Entry 9BU7 (electron microscopy, 3.64 A resolution); this record covers chains B and C of the 9 polymer chains in the assembly.

== Chain B (and C) ==
Name: Protein Rep68
From: adeno-associated virus 2
Notes: EC 3.6.4.12; chain C of this document is another copy of the same molecule, construct and numbering; everything in this record applies to it too
Reference sequence: P03132 (REP68_AAV2S); residues 2-490 here = UniProt positions 2-490
Sequence (491 residues; numbered 0 to 490; the number before each row is that of its first residue; numbering starts at 0):
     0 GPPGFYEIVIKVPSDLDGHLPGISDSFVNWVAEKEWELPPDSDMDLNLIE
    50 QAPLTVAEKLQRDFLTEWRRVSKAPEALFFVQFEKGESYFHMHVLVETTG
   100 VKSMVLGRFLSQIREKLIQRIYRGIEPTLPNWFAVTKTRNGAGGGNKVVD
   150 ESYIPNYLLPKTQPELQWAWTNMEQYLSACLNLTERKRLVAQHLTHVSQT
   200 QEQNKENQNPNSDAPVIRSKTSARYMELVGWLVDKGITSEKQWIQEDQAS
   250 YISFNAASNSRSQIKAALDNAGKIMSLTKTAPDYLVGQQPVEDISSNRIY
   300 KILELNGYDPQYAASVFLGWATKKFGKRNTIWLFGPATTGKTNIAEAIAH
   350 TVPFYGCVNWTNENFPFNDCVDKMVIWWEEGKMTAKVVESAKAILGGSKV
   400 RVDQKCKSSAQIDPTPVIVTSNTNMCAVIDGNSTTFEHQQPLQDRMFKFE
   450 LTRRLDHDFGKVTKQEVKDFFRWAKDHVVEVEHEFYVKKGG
Disordered / not traced: 0-212 (chain C: 0-213, 282)
Differences from the reference sequence: expression tag (0-1); conflict S151 (Cys in P03132)
Swiss-Prot annotation at these positions:
  - motif: H90 to H92 (RCR-2), Y156 to K160 (RCR-3)
  - active site: Y156 (For nuclease activity)
  - binding site (a divalent metal cation): E83, H90, H92
  - binding site (ATP): G334 to T341
What the authors report for this chain:
  - self-association interface (contacts with another copy of this molecule): A213, P214
  - binding site for ATP-gamma-S: T337, T338, K340, T341, N342, R444, D455
  - mutagenesis - F364A: decreased catalytic activity on trs nicking
  - mutagenesis - F364A: abolished catalytic activity (helicase activity)

== Interface between chain B and chain C ==
Contacting residue pairs (10; chain B residue first):
  W230(B) - P214(C)  hydrophobic
  Q244(B) - L276(C)
  Q247(B) - T277(C)
  S249(B) - P214(C)
  Y250(B) - N269(C)
  I251(B) - Y224(C)
  I251(B) - M225(C)  hydrophobic
  I251(B) - N269(C)
  S252(B) - I216(C)
  A255(B) - Y224(C)  hydrophobic
Other interface residues (no listed pair), chain B (12 interface residues in all): L227, I243, F253, N254
Other interface residues (no listed pair), chain C (15 interface residues in all): V215, T220, S221, V228, Q262, A265, K272, I273

== In short ==
Chain B and chain C form an interface of 12 and 15 residues respectively. UniProt lists active-site residue
Y156(B), 3 divalent metal cation-binding residues and 8 ATP-binding residues on chain B. The paper reports a
binding site for ATP-gamma-S at T337(B), T338(B) and K340(B) among others; F364A of chain B reduces catalytic
activity on trs nicking.
Chain B and chain C are both Protein Rep68 (adeno-associated virus 2); the structure, Cryo-EM Structure of
AAV2 Rep68 bound to integration site AAVS1: Insights into the mechanism of DNA ..., was determined by electron
microscopy, deposited together with 9BC5.
